9NOW - chains B and A; structure by electron microscopy, 3.10 A resolution.

[Chain B]
Name: Taste receptor type 1 member 3
Source organism: Homo sapiens
Reference sequence: Q7RTX0 (TS1R3_HUMAN); residue numbers follow UniProt; this construct covers 21-521
Amino-acid sequence (528 residues; row label = number of the first residue in the row; numbers below 1 keep their minus sign (Met-6 is residue -6)):
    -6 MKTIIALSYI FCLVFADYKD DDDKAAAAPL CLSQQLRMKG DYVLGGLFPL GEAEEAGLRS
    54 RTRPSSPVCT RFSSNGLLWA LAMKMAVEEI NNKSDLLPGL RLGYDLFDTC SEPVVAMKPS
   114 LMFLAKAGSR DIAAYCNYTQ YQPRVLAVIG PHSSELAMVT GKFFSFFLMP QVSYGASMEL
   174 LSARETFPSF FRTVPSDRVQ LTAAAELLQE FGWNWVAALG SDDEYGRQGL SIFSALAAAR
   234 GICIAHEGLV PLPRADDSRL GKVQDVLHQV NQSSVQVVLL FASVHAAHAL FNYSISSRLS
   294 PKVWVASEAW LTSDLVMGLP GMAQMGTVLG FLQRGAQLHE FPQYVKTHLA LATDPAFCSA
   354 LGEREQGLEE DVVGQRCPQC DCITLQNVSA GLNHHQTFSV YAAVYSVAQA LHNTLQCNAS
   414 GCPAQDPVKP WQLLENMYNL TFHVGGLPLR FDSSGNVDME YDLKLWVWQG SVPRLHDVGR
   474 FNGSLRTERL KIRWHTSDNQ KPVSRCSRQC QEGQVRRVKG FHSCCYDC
Not modelled in the structure: -6 to 22, 47-53, 247-254, 355-367, 504-507
Disulfide bonds: Cys24-Cys351, Cys62-Cys103, Cys236-Cys517, Cys370-Cys373, Cys410-Cys415, Cys499-Cys518, Cys503-Cys521
Glycans and other covalent adducts: N-acetylglucosamine (NAG) linked to Asn85, Asn130, Asn264, Asn285, Asn380, Asn411, Asn432, Asn475
Differences from the reference sequence: initiating methionine (-6); expression tag (-5 to 20)
Swiss-Prot annotation at these positions:
  - glycosylation (N-linked (GlcNAc...) asparagine): Asn85, Asn130, Asn264, Asn285, Asn380, Asn411, Asn432, Asn475

[Chain A]
Name: Taste receptor type 1 member 2
Source organism: Homo sapiens
Reference sequence: Q8TE23 (TS1R2_HUMAN); residue numbers follow UniProt; this construct covers 19-518
Amino-acid sequence (527 residues; numbered -8 to 518; the number before each row is that of its first residue; numbers below 1 keep their minus sign (Met-8 is residue -8)):
    -8 MKTIIALSYI FCLVFAYPYD VPDYAAAAEP AENSDFYLPG DYLLGGLFSL HANMKGIVHL
    52 NFLQVPMCKE YEVKVIGYNL MQAMRFAVEE INNDSSLLPG VLLGYEIVDV CYISNNVQPV
   112 LYFLAHEDNL LPIQEDYSNY ISRVVAVIGP DNSESVMTVA NFLSLFLLPQ ITYSAISDEL
   172 RDKVRFPALL RTTPSADHHI EAMVQLMLHF RWNWIIVLVS SDTYGRDNGQ LLGERVARRD
   232 ICIAFQETLP TLQPNQNMTS EERQRLVTIV DKLQQSTARV VVVFSPDLTL YHFFNEVLRQ
   292 NFTGAVWIAS ESWAIDPVLH NLTELRHLGT FLGITIQSVP IPGFSEFREW GPQAGPPPLS
   352 RTSQSYTCNQ ECDNCLNATL SFNTILRLSG ERVVYSVYSA VYAVAHALHS LLGCDKSTCT
   412 KRVVYPWQLL EEIWKVNFTL LDHQIFFDPQ GDVALHLEIV QWQWDRSQNP FQSVASYYPL
   472 QRQLKNIQDI SWHTINNTIP MSMCSKRCQS GQKKKPVGIH VCCFECI
Not modelled in the structure: -8 to 24, 47-51, 343-357, 500-504
Disulfide bonds: Cys59-Cys102, Cys233-Cys513, Cys363-Cys366, Cys405-Cys410, Cys495-Cys514, Cys499-Cys517
Glycans and other covalent adducts: N-acetylglucosamine (NAG) linked to Asn84, Asn248, Asn292, Asn312, Asn368, Asn428, Asn487
Differences from the reference sequence: initiating methionine (-8); expression tag (-7 to 18)
Swiss-Prot annotation at these positions:
  - glycosylation (N-linked (GlcNAc...) asparagine): Asn84, Asn248, Asn292, Asn312, Asn368, Asn428, Asn487

[How chain B and chain A interact]
Pairs across the interface (72):
  Arg54(B) - Ser155(A)  hydrogen bond (side chain-backbone)
  Arg54(B) - Leu156(A)
  Arg54(B) - Leu158(A)
  Thr55(B) - Leu158(A)
  Thr55(B) - Trp418(A)
  Thr55(B) - Glu422(A)
  Arg56(B) - Asp127(A)  salt bridge
  Arg56(B) - Ser129(A)  hydrogen bond
  Arg56(B) - Leu158(A)
  Pro57(B) - Asp127(A)
  Pro57(B) - Tyr128(A)  hydrogen bond (backbone-backbone)
  Pro57(B) - Leu156(A)
  Pro57(B) - Phe157(A)
  Pro57(B) - Trp418(A)
  Ser58(B) - Asp127(A)
  Ser59(B) - Glu126(A)
  Pro106(B) - Asn152(A)
  Val107(B) - Leu156(A)
  Met110(B) - Leu156(A)  hydrophobic
  Lys111(B) - Tyr128(A)
  Lys111(B) - Leu156(A)
  Leu114(B) - Ile124(A)  hydrophobic
  Met115(B) - Ile124(A)  hydrophobic
  Arg123(B) - Pro123(A)
  Arg123(B) - Ile124(A)  hydrogen bond (backbone-backbone)
  Asp124(B) - Leu121(A)
  Asp124(B) - Leu122(A)
  Asp124(B) - Pro123(A)
  Ile125(B) - Leu121(A)
  Ile125(B) - Leu122(A)  hydrogen bond (backbone-backbone)
  Ile125(B) - Ile124(A)  hydrophobic
  Ala126(B) - Asn120(A)
  Ala126(B) - Leu121(A)  hydrophobic
  Ala127(B) - Leu112(A)
  Ala127(B) - Tyr113(A)
  Ala127(B) - Asn120(A)  hydrogen bond (backbone-backbone)
  Tyr128(B) - Gln109(A)
  Cys129(B) - Cys359(A)  disulfide
  Tyr131(B) - Leu54(A)  hydrogen bond (side chain-backbone)
  Tyr134(B) - Leu112(A)
  Val152(B) - Asn152(A)
  Lys155(B) - Val108(A)
  Phe156(B) - Val108(A)  hydrophobic
  Phe156(B) - Phe153(A)  hydrophobic
  Phe159(B) - Val108(A)  hydrophobic
  Phe159(B) - Gln109(A)
  Phe160(B) - Leu112(A)  hydrophobic
  Leu161(B) - Phe53(A)
  Thr179(B) - Ile104(A)
  Glu217(B) - Arg217(A)  salt bridge
  Arg220(B) - Arg217(A)
  Gln221(B) - Arg217(A)
  Ser224(B) - Arg217(A)
  Glu240(B) - Gln221(A)  hydrogen bond
  Gln262(B) - Ile510(A)
  Gln265(B) - Ile510(A)
  Ser266(B) - Ile510(A)
  Trp424(B) - Leu54(A)  hydrophobic
  Leu427(B) - Phe53(A)  hydrophobic
  Glu428(B) - Leu54(A)
  Tyr431(B) - Phe53(A)  hydrophobic
  Arg509(B) - Gln266(A)
  Gly513(B) - Ala235(A)
  Phe514(B) - Phe236(A)
  Phe514(B) - Gln237(A)  hydrogen bond (backbone-backbone)
  His515(B) - Phe236(A)
  His515(B) - Gln237(A)  hydrogen bond (side chain-backbone)
  His515(B) - Glu238(A)
  His515(B) - Lys263(A)  hydrogen bond (backbone-side chain)
  Ser516(B) - Phe236(A)
  Ser516(B) - Lys263(A)
  Tyr519(B) - Gln266(A)  hydrogen bond
Interface residues without a listed pair, chain B (52 interface residues in all): Asn130, Leu173, Pro181, Asp215, Ala231, Arg510
Interface residues without a listed pair, chain A (43 interface residues in all): Val56, Ala116, Glu145, Thr149, Glu170, Thr214, Glu225, Arg256, Val508
Cross-chain cystine bridges: Cys129(B)-Cys359(A)

[In short]
52 residues of chain B and 43 residues of chain A are in contact; the contacts include 1 disulfide bond, 12
hydrogen bonds and 2 salt bridges. Polar pairs include Arg56(B)-Asp127(A), Glu217(B)-Arg217(A) and
Arg54(B)-Ser155(A).
Chain B is Taste receptor type 1 member 3 and chain A is Taste receptor type 1 member 2, both from Homo
sapiens; the structure, Human sweet taste receptor (TAS1R2 + TAS1R3) VFT domains bound to aspartame, was
determined by electron microscopy, deposited together with 9NOR, 9NOS, 9NOT, 9NOU, 9NOV, 9NOX and 9O38.
